8FBL - chains A and B of the 3 polymer chains in the assembly; structure by electron microscopy, 2.70 A resolution.

[Chain A (and B)]
Protein: Proton-activated chloride channel
Organism: Homo sapiens
Notes: chain B of this document is another copy of the same molecule, construct and numbering; everything in this record applies to it too
UniProt: Q9H813 (PACC1_HUMAN); residue numbers follow UniProt; this construct covers 57-339
Chain sequence (283 residues; row label = number of the first residue in the row):
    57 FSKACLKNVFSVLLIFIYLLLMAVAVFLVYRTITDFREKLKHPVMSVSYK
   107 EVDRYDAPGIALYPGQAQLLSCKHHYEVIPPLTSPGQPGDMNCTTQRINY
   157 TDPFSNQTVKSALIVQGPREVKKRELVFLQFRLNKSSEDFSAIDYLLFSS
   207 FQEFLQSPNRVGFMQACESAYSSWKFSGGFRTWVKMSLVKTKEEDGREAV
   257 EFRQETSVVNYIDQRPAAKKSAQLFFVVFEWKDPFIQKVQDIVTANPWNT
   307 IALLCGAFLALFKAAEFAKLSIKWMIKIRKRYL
Not modelled in the structure: 57-61
Swiss-Prot annotation at these positions:
  - glycosylation (N-linked (GlcNAc...) asparagine): N155, N162
  - natural variant: K336 (K336N: In a breast cancer sample)
  - mutagenesis: I307 (I307A: Reduced I(-) permeability)
Disulfides: C128-C149
Covalent attachments: N-acetylglucosamine (NAG) linked to N148, N155, N162, N190
Ligand contacts: PIO ([(2R)-2-octanoyloxy-3-[oxidanyl-[(1R,2R,3S,4R,5R,6S)-2,3,6-tris(oxidanyl)-4,5-diphosphonooxy-cyclohexyl]oxy-phosphoryl]oxy-propyl] octanoate): I89, F92, R93, L96, P99, V100, V299, L309, L310
What the authors report for this chain:
  - binding site for PIO: R93, W304

[How chain A and chain B interact]
Residue-residue contacts (77; chain A residue first):
  F66(A) - M331(B)  hydrophobic
  L70(A) - A324(B)  hydrophobic
  L70(A) - S327(B)
  I71(A) - A320(B)
  I71(A) - A321(B)  hydrophobic
  I71(A) - A324(B)  hydrophobic
  M78(A) - A320(B)  hydrophobic
  M78(A) - F323(B)  hydrophobic
  V103(A) - V103(B)  hydrophobic
  S104(A) - V100(B)
  S104(A) - M101(B)
  Y105(A) - P99(B)
  Y105(A) - V100(B)
  Y105(A) - M101(B)  hydrogen bond (backbone-backbone)
  Y105(A) - V103(B)  hydrophobic
  Y105(A) - R259(B)
  Y105(A) - Q293(B)
  K106(A) - H98(B)
  E107(A) - H98(B)
  E107(A) - E249(B)
  V108(A) - H98(B)
  D109(A) - H98(B)  salt bridge
  E133(A) - F160(B)
  L138(A) - D195(B)
  L138(A) - F196(B)  hydrophobic
  P141(A) - D195(B)
  V177(A) - Y227(B)
  K178(A) - Y227(B)
  R180(A) - F160(B)
  R180(A) - S229(B)
  F236(A) - F236(B)  hydrophobic
  R237(A) - F196(B)
  W239(A) - K231(B)
  K241(A) - S229(B)
  K241(A) - W230(B)
  E261(A) - W230(B)  hydrogen bond
  E261(A) - R259(B)
  E261(A) - Q260(B)
  T262(A) - Q260(B)
  T262(A) - T262(B)
  S263(A) - W230(B)
  S263(A) - K231(B)
  S263(A) - Q260(B)
  V264(A) - S233(B)
  V265(A) - F196(B)  hydrophobic
  V265(A) - S197(B)
  V265(A) - A198(B)  hydrophobic
  V265(A) - K231(B)
  V265(A) - S233(B)
  N266(A) - F196(B)
  N266(A) - S197(B)  hydrogen bond (backbone-backbone)
  N266(A) - S233(B)  hydrogen bond (backbone-side chain)
  N266(A) - G234(B)
  N266(A) - F236(B)
  Y267(A) - D195(B)
  Y267(A) - F196(B)  hydrophobic
  I268(A) - D195(B)  hydrogen bond (backbone-backbone)
  Q270(A) - E194(B)
  Q270(A) - D195(B)
  F282(A) - F196(B)  hydrophobic
  K288(A) - Y227(B)  hydrogen bond (side chain-backbone)
  K288(A) - W230(B)
  K288(A) - F258(B)  hydrogen bond (side chain-backbone)
  K288(A) - R259(B)
  D289(A) - E257(B)
  D289(A) - R259(B)  salt bridge
  P290(A) - Y227(B)
  F291(A) - T247(B)
  W304(A) - L309(B)  hydrophobic
  N305(A) - N305(B)
  A308(A) - L309(B)  hydrophobic
  L315(A) - G312(B)
  L315(A) - L315(B)  hydrophobic
  L315(A) - A316(B)
  L315(A) - K319(B)
  F318(A) - K319(B)
  F318(A) - F323(B)  hydrophobic
Interface residues without a listed pair, chain A (45 interface residues in all): K63, S67, Y74, S243, N302
Interface residues without a listed pair, chain B (46 interface residues in all): S102, F232, V264, Q279, V295, I298, L317, I328

[In short]
Chain A and chain B form an interface of 45 and 46 residues respectively, with 7 hydrogen bonds and 2 salt
bridges. Among the polar pairs are D109(A)-H98(B), D289(A)-R259(B) and E261(A)-W230(B). Ligands of chain A:
compound PIO. The paper reports a binding site for PIO at R93(A) and W304(A).
Both chains are Proton-activated chloride channel (Homo sapiens). Entry 8FBL (Human PAC in nanodisc at pH 4.0
with PI(4,5)P2 diC8) was determined by electron microscopy.
